Entry 8Y5F (electron microscopy, 3.13 A resolution); this record covers chains A and D of the 4 polymer chains in the assembly.

Chain A (and D):
Name: Spermidine/putrescine import ATP-binding protein PotA
Organism: Escherichia coli
Notes: EC 7.6.2.11; chain D of this document is another copy of the same molecule, construct and numbering; everything in this record applies to it too
Reference sequence: P69874 (POTA_ECOLI); residue numbers follow UniProt; this construct covers 1-378
Amino-acid sequence (378 residues; row label = number of the first residue in the row):
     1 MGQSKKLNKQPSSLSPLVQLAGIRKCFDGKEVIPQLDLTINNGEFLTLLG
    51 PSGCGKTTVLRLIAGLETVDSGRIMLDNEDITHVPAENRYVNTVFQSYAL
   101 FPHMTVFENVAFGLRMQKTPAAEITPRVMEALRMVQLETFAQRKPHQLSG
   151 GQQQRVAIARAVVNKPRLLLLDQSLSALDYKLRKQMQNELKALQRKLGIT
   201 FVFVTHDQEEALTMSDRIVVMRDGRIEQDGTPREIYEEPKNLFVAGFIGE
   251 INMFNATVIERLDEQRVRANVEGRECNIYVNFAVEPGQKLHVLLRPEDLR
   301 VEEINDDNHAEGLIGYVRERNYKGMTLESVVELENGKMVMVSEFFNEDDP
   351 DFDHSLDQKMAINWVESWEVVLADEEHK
Unresolved in the structure: 1-14, 375-378 (chain D: 1-15, 374-378)
Differences from the reference sequence: engineered mutation Gln-173 (Glu in P69874)
What the authors report for this chain:
  - mutagenesis - F27A, T57A, S149A, D172A, E173Q: decreased catalytic activity
  - mutagenesis - R143A: unchanged catalytic activity

How chain A and chain D interact:
Contacting residue pairs - 33 pairs, chain A then chain D:
  Leu-212(A) with Tyr-322(D)
  Thr-213(A) with Lys-323(D)
  Pro-232(A) with Tyr-322(D)
  Arg-233(A) with Tyr-322(D); Phe-345(D)
  Tyr-236(A) with Tyr-322(D); Gly-324(D); Met-325(D)
  Glu-237(A) with Tyr-322(D), hydrogen bond; Glu-347(D)
  Glu-297(A) with Met-325(D); Phe-344(D)
  Tyr-322(A) with Leu-212(D); Arg-233(D); Tyr-236(D); Glu-237(D)
  Lys-323(A) with Glu-209(D); Leu-212(D); Thr-213(D)
  Gly-324(A) with Leu-212(D); Tyr-236(D)
  Met-325(A) with Tyr-236(D); Glu-297(D)
  Phe-344(A) with Glu-297(D); Phe-344(D), hydrophobic
  Phe-345(A) with Glu-237(D)
  Asn-346(A) with Trp-368(D)
  Glu-347(A) with Glu-237(D)
  Asp-348(A) with Trp-368(D), hydrogen bond (backbone-side chain)
  Asp-349(A) with Trp-368(D)
  Ser-367(A) with Asp-348(D)
  Trp-368(A) with Asn-346(D); Asp-348(D), hydrogen bond (side chain-backbone)
Other interface residues (no listed pair), chain A (23 interface residues in all): Lys-184, Gln-208, Asp-298, Arg-300
Other interface residues (no listed pair), chain D (22 interface residues in all): Tyr-180, Pro-232, Thr-326, Asp-349, Asp-353

Overview:
The interface between chain A and chain D involves 23 residues on one side and 22 on the other; the contacts
include 3 hydrogen bonds. Among the polar pairs are Glu-237(A)/Tyr-322(D) and Asp-348(A)/Trp-368(D). The paper
reports that F27A, T57A and S149A of chain A, among others, reduce catalytic activity; R143A of chain A leaves
catalytic activity unchanged; 6 substitutions were tested in all.
Chain A and chain D are both Spermidine/putrescine import ATP-binding protein PotA (Escherichia coli); the
structure, Cryo-EM structure of E.coli spermidine transporter PotABC, was determined by electron microscopy
(same publication as 8Y5G, 8Y5H, 8Y5I and 8ZX1).
